PDB entry 5U33 | X-ray diffraction, 3.75 A resolution | chains A and C of the 4 polymer chains in the assembly

Chain A:
Protein: CRISPR-associated endonuclease C2c1
Organism: Alicyclobacillus acidoterrestris (strain ATCC 49025 / DSM 3922 / CIP 106132 / NCIMB 13137 / GD3B)
Notes: EC 3.1.-.-; fragment: CRISPR-associated endonuclease AacC2c1
Reference sequence: T0D7A2 (C2C1_ALIAG); residue numbers follow UniProt; this construct covers 1-1129
Chain sequence (1130 residues; row label = number of the first residue in the row; numbering starts at 0):
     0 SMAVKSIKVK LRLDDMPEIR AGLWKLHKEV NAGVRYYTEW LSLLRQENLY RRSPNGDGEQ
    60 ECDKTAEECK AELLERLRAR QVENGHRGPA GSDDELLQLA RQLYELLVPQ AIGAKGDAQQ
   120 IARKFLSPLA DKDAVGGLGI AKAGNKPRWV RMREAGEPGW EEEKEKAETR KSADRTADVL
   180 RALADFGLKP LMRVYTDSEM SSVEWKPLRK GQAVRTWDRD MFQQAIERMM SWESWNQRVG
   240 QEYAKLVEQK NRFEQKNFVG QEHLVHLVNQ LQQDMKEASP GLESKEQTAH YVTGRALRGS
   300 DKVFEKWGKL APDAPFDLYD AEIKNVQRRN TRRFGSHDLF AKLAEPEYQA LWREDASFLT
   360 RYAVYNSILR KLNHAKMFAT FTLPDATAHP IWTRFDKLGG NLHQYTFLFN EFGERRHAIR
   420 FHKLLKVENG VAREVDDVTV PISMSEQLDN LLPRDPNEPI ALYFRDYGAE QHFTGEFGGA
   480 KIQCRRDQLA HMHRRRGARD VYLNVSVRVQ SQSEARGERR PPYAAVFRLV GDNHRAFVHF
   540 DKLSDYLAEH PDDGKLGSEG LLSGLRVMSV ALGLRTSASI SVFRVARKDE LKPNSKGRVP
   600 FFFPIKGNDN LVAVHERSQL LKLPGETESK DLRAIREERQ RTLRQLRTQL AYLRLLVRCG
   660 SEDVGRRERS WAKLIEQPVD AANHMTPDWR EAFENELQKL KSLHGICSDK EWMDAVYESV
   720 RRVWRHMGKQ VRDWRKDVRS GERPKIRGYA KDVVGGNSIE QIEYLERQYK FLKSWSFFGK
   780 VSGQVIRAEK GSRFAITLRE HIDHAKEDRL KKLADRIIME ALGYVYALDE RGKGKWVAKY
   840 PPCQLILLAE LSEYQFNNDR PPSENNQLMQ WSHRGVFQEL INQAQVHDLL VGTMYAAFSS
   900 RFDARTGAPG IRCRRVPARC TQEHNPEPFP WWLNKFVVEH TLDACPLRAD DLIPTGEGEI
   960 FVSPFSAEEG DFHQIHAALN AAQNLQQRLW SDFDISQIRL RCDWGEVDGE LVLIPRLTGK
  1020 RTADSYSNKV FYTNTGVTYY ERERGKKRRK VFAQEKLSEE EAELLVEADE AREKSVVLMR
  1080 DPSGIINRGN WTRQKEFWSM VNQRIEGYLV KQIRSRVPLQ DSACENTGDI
Disordered / not traced: 157-158, 496-497, 1045-1070, 1115-1129
Sequence notes: expression tag (0); engineered mutation Ala-570 (Asp in T0D7A2), Ala-848 (Glu in T0D7A2), Ala-977 (Asp in T0D7A2)
Curated features (UniProtKB/Swiss-Prot):
  - region: Met-1 to Asp-14 (WED-I (OBD-I) domain), Lys-4 to Lys-9 (Binds sgRNA), Gln-118 to Arg-122 (Binds DNA protospacer adjacent motif (PAM) on target DNA), Gly-143, Asn-144 (Binds DNA protospacer adjacent motif (PAM) on target DNA), Ser-442 to Gln-446 (Binds sgRNA), Leu-573, Arg-574 (Binds non-target ssDNA), Lys-629 to Cys-658 (Bridge helix domain), Arg-742 to Arg-746 (Binds sgRNA), Val-753, Gly-754 (Binds sgRNA), Arg-792 to Thr-796 (Binds sgRNA), His-800 to Glu-819 (Binds sgRNA), Trp-835 to Tyr-839 (Binds sgRNA), Phe-897 to Arg-900 (Binds non-target ssDNA), Gln-973 to Ala-976, Leu-978 (Binds sgRNA), His-975 to Asp-993 (RuvC-III domain)
  - binding site (phosphate): Ser-899, Arg-911
  - site: Asn-400 (Binds DNA protospacer adjacent motif (PAM) on target DNA), Arg-415 (Binds sgRNA), Gly-478 (Binds 'phosphate lock' on target strand DNA), Arg-484 (Binds sgRNA), Tyr-501 (Binds sgRNA), Arg-507 (Binds 'phosphate lock' on target strand DNA), Phe-600 (Binds sgRNA), His-614 (Binds sgRNA), Arg-734 (Binds sgRNA), Gln-767 (Binds sgRNA), Tyr-825 (Binds sgRNA), Tyr-853 (Disrupts base stacking adjacent to scissile phosphate), Gln-882 (Binds sgRNA), Gln-982 (Binds sgRNA)
  - mutagenesis: Gln-118 to Gln-119 (Greatly reduces cleavage of target DNA), Arg-122 (R122A: Nearly complete loss of cleavage of target DNA), Gly-143 (G143P: Nearly complete loss of cleavage of target DNA), Trp-391 (W391A: Significantly reduces cleavage of target DNA), Gly-478 (G478P: No cleavage of target DNA), Gln-482 (Q482A: Reduces cleavage of target DNA), Arg-485 (R485A: Reduces cleavage of target DNA), Arg-507 (R507A: Greatly reduces cleavage of target DNA), Arg-574 (R574A: Reduces cleavage of target DNA), Tyr-853 (Y853A: Nearly complete loss of cleavage of target DNA), Ser-899 (S899A: Nearly complete loss of cleavage of target DNA), Arg-900 (R900A: Reduces cleavage of target DNA), 3 further mutagenesis entries in UniProt
Reported in the primary citation:
  - mutagenesis - Q118A/Q119A, G478P, R507A: decreased catalytic activity
  - mutagenesis - D570A, E848A: abolished catalytic activity

Chain C:
Molecule: Target DNA strand
Sequence (28 nucleotides; numbered 1 to 28; the number before each row is that of its first residue):
     1 GACTTTGTCC TCCGGTTCTG GAACCACA

Chain A / chain C interface:
Residue-residue contacts (100; chain A residue first):
  Val-3(A) / DG20(C)  base contact
  Ser-5(A) / DG20(C)  base contact
  Gln-109(A) / DC18(C)  phosphate contact
  Ala-117(A) / DT19(C)  hydrogen bond to the phosphate
  Gln-118(A) / DG20(C)  hydrogen bond to the phosphate
  Gln-118(A) / DG21(C)  hydrogen bond to the sugar
  Gln-119(A) / DG21(C)  base contact
  Arg-122(A) / DG21(C)  base contact
  Lys-141(A) / DA26(C)  salt bridge to the phosphate
  Ala-142(A) / DC25(C)  sugar contact
  Gly-143(A) / DC24(C)  hydrogen bond to the base
  Asn-144(A) / DA23(C)  phosphate contact
  Asn-144(A) / DC24(C)  sugar contact
  Lys-145(A) / DC25(C)  salt bridge to the phosphate
  Lys-209(A) / DA28(C)  salt bridge to the phosphate
  Gln-222(A) / DT19(C)  phosphate contact
  Gln-222(A) / DG20(C)  hydrogen bond to the phosphate
  Glu-226(A) / DT19(C)  sugar contact
  Ser-230(A) / DT17(C)  base contact
  Ser-230(A) / DC18(C)  sugar contact
  Ser-233(A) / DT17(C)  phosphate contact
  Ser-233(A) / DC18(C)  hydrogen bond to the phosphate
  Trp-234(A) / DG15(C)  base contact
  Trp-234(A) / DT16(C)  hydrogen bond to the base
  Trp-234(A) / DT17(C)  sugar contact
  Arg-237(A) / DT16(C)  phosphate contact
  Arg-237(A) / DT17(C)  salt bridge to the phosphate
  Gly-280(A) / DT6(C)  base contact
  Leu-281(A) / DT6(C)  hydrogen bond to the base
  Leu-281(A) / DG7(C)  sugar contact
  Glu-282(A) / DG7(C)  sugar contact
  Ser-283(A) / DT6(C)  phosphate contact
  Ser-283(A) / DG7(C)  phosphate contact
  Lys-284(A) / DG7(C)  hydrogen bond to the phosphate
  Lys-284(A) / DT8(C)  salt bridge to the phosphate
  Glu-285(A) / DG7(C)  hydrogen bond to the phosphate
  Thr-287(A) / DT6(C)  phosphate contact
  Ala-288(A) / DT6(C)  phosphate contact
  His-289(A) / DT5(C)  phosphate contact
  His-289(A) / DT6(C)  hydrogen bond to the phosphate
  Thr-292(A) / DT5(C)  hydrogen bond to the phosphate
  Arg-294(A) / DT4(C)  salt bridge to the phosphate
  Arg-294(A) / DT5(C)  phosphate contact
  Ala-295(A) / DT4(C)  phosphate contact
  Ala-295(A) / DT5(C)  phosphate contact
  Arg-297(A) / DC3(C)  hydrogen bond to the phosphate
  Arg-297(A) / DT4(C)  salt bridge to the phosphate
  Thr-330(A) / DA2(C)  sugar contact
  Thr-330(A) / DC3(C)  sugar contact
  Arg-331(A) / DC3(C)  sugar contact
  Phe-333(A) / DC3(C)  phosphate contact
  Gly-334(A) / DC3(C)  sugar contact
  Gly-334(A) / DT4(C)  sugar contact
  Ser-335(A) / DT4(C)  sugar contact
  Arg-393(A) / DT19(C)  phosphate contact
  Arg-393(A) / DG20(C)  sugar contact
  Asp-395(A) / DG21(C)  phosphate contact
  Lys-396(A) / DA22(C)  salt bridge to the phosphate
  Asn-400(A) / DA22(C)  hydrogen bond to the base
  Asn-400(A) / DA23(C)  hydrogen bond to the base
  Gly-477(A) / DG21(C)  phosphate contact
  Gly-478(A) / DG20(C)  hydrogen bond to the phosphate
  Gly-478(A) / DG21(C)  hydrogen bond to the phosphate
  Ser-505(A) / DG20(C)  hydrogen bond to the base
  Arg-507(A) / DG21(C)  salt bridge to the phosphate
  Asp-531(A) / DT16(C)  phosphate contact
  Arg-646(A) / DG1(C)  hydrogen bond to the phosphate
  Tyr-768(A) / DT11(C)  phosphate contact
  Val-784(A) / DG7(C)  base contact
  Arg-786(A) / DT8(C)  phosphate contact
  Arg-786(A) / DC9(C)  salt bridge to the phosphate
  Ala-787(A) / DC9(C)  sugar contact
  Ala-787(A) / DC10(C)  sugar contact
  Glu-788(A) / DC9(C)  phosphate contact
  Glu-788(A) / DC10(C)  sugar contact
  Lys-789(A) / DC9(C)  salt bridge to the phosphate
  Lys-789(A) / DC10(C)  phosphate contact
  Gly-790(A) / DC10(C)  phosphate contact
  Ser-791(A) / DC10(C)  sugar contact
  Ser-791(A) / DT11(C)  phosphate contact
  Arg-792(A) / DT11(C)  phosphate contact
  Phe-793(A) / DT11(C)  hydrogen bond to the phosphate
  Arg-798(A) / DT11(C)  phosphate contact
  Arg-798(A) / DC12(C)  salt bridge to the phosphate
  Lys-805(A) / DC13(C)  salt bridge to the phosphate
  Phe-855(A) / DC13(C)  phosphate contact
  Phe-855(A) / DG14(C)  sugar contact
  Pro-860(A) / DC3(C)  phosphate contact
  Pro-861(A) / DC3(C)  phosphate contact
  Pro-861(A) / DT4(C)  phosphate contact
  Ser-862(A) / DA2(C)  phosphate contact
  Ser-862(A) / DC3(C)  hydrogen bond to the phosphate
  Met-868(A) / DC13(C)  sugar contact
  Ser-871(A) / DC13(C)  phosphate contact
  Ser-871(A) / DG14(C)  phosphate contact
  His-872(A) / DG14(C)  phosphate contact
  Arg-873(A) / DG14(C)  phosphate contact
  Arg-873(A) / DG15(C)  salt bridge to the phosphate
  Gly-874(A) / DG14(C)  hydrogen bond to the phosphate
  Gln-877(A) / DG15(C)  phosphate contact
Also at the interface, not in a pair above, chain A (78 interface residues in all): Gly-55, Gly-115, Asp-116, Ser-278, Tyr-290, Gln-326, Lys-480, Lys-772, Asp-802

In short:
78 residues of chain A face 27 of chain C across their interface; the contacts include 22 hydrogen bonds and
14 salt bridges. Among the polar pairs are Gly-143(A)/DC24(C), Trp-234(A)/DT16(C) and Leu-281(A)/DT6(C). From
the paper: Q118A/Q119A, G478P and R507A of chain A reduce catalytic activity; D570A and E848A of chain A
abolish catalytic activity.
Here chain A is CRISPR-associated endonuclease C2c1 (Alicyclobacillus acidoterrestris (strain ATCC 49025 / DSM
3922 / CIP 106132 / NCIMB 13137 / GD3B)) and chain C is Target DNA strand. Entry 5U33 (Crystal structure of
AacC2c1-sgRNA-extended non-target DNA ternary complex) was determined by X-ray diffraction, deposited together
with 5U30, 5U31 and 5U34.
